PDB entry 8ZNR | electron microscopy, 2.90 A resolution | chains D and I of the 11 polymer chains in the assembly

[Chain D]
Name: protein structure
Source organism: Selenomonas sp
Amino-acid sequence (325 residues; row label = number of the first residue in the row):
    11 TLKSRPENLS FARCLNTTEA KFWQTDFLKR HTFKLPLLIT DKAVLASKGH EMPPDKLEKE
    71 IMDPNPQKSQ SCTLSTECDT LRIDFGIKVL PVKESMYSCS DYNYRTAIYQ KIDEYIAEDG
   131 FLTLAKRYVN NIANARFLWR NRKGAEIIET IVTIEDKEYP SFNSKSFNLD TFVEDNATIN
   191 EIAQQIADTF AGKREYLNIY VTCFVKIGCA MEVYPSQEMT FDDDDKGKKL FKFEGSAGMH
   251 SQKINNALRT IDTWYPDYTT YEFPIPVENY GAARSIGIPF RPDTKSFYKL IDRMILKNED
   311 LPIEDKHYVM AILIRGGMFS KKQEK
Unresolved in the structure: 232-235, 334-335

[Chain I]
Molecule: 35-nt DNA strand
Source organism: Selenomonas sp
Sequence (35 nucleotides; row label = number of the first residue in the row; numbers below 1 keep their minus sign (DT-19 is residue -19)):
   -19 TGCTAAGCGC ACCTAATTTC CTGACGGCAA TCCGC

[Chain D / chain I interface]
Contacting residue pairs (23; chain D residue first):
  Glu17(D) with DT-2(I), sugar contact; DT-1(I), sugar contact
  Asn18(D) with DT-1(I), hydrogen bond to the base
  Lys58(D) with DC-12(I), hydrogen bond to the phosphate; DG-11(I), salt bridge to the phosphate
  His60(D) with DA-9(I), sugar contact
  Glu70(D) with DG-11(I), phosphate contact
  Asp73(D) with DC-12(I), sugar contact
  Pro74(D) with DC-12(I), sugar contact
  Asn75(D) with DG-11(I), sugar contact; DC-10(I), base contact
  Pro76(D) with DC-12(I), base contact; DG-11(I), sugar contact
  Gln77(D) with DG-11(I), phosphate contact; DC-10(I), base contact
  Phe231(D) with DA-5(I), base contact
  Arg284(D) with DC-7(I), hydrogen bond to the base
  Met328(D) with DT-3(I), base contact; DT-2(I), base contact
  Ser330(D) with DT-2(I), base contact
  Lys331(D) with DT-1(I), phosphate contact
  Lys332(D) with DT-2(I), sugar contact; DT-1(I), phosphate contact
Other interface residues (no listed pair), chain D (17 interface residues in all): Met229
Other interface residues (no listed pair), chain I (10 interface residues in all): DG-13

[In short]
Chain D and chain I form an interface of 17 and 10 residues respectively, with 3 hydrogen bonds and 1 salt
bridge. Polar contacts include Asn18(D)-DT-1(I), Arg284(D)-DC-7(I) and Lys58(D)-DC-12(I).
Here chain D is protein structure and chain I is a 35-nt DNA strand, both from Selenomonas sp. Entry 8ZNR
(Cryo-EM structure of Cas8-HNH system at ssDNA-bound state) was determined by electron microscopy (same
publication as 8Z0K, 8Z0L and 8ZDY).
